PDB entry 4RSD | X-ray diffraction, 1.60 A resolution | chain A

[Chain A]
Protein: Ribonuclease A
From: Bos taurus
Notes: EC 3.1.27.5
UniProtKB: P61823 (RNAS1_BOVIN); residues 1-124 here correspond to UniProt positions 27-150 (UniProt number = residue number + 26)
Chain sequence (124 residues; numbered 1 to 124; the number before each row is that of its first residue):
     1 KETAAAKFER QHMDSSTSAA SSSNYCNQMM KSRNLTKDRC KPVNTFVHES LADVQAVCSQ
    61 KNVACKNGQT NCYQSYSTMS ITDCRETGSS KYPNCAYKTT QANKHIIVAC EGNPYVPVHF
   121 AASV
Disulfide bonds: Cys26-Cys84, Cys40-Cys95, Cys58-Cys110, Cys65-Cys72
Construct notes: engineered mutation Ala121 (Asp147 in P61823)
Curated features (UniProtKB/Swiss-Prot):
  - active site: His12 (Proton acceptor), His119 (Proton donor)
  - binding site (substrate): Lys7, Arg10, Lys41 to Thr45, Lys66, Arg85
  - glycosylation: Lys1 (N-linked (Glc) (glycation) lysine), Lys7 (N-linked (Glc) (glycation) lysine), Asn34 (N-linked (GlcNAc...) asparagine), Lys37 (N-linked (Glc) (glycation) lysine), Lys41 (N-linked (Glc) (glycation) lysine)
What the authors report for this chain:
  - mutagenesis - D121A (102-fold): decreased catalytic activity
  - mutagenesis - D121A (10-fold): decreased catalytic activity (hydrolysis)
  - binding site for acetate ion: His12, His119
  - contacts within the chain: His12-Thr45 (hydrogen bond), Lys41-Asn44 (hydrogen bond)
  - conformationally variable residues (loop rearrangement, side-chain flip): Cys65 to Cys72, His119
  - catalytic residues: His12, Lys41, His119 (citing earlier work)

[Overview]
UniProt lists active-site residues His12 and His119 and 9 substrate-binding residues. The paper reports
catalytic residues His12, Lys41 and His119; D121A reduces catalytic activity.
Chain A is Ribonuclease A (Bos taurus); the structure, Structure of the D121A variant of ribonuclease A, was
determined by X-ray diffraction (same publication as 3RSD).
